3MGQ - chains D and I of the 10 polymer chains in the assembly; structure by X-ray diffraction, 2.65 A resolution.

Chain D:
Name: Histone H2B 1.1
Organism: Xenopus laevis
Reference sequence: P02281 (H2B11_XENLA); residues -2 to 122 here correspond to UniProt positions 2-126 (UniProt number = residue number + 4)
Amino-acid sequence (125 residues; numbered -2 to 122; the number before each row is that of its first residue; numbers below 1 keep their minus sign (Pro-2 is residue -2)):
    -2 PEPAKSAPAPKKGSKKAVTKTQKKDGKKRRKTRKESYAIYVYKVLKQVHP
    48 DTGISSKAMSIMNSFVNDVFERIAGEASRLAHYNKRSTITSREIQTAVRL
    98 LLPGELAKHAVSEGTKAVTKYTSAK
Unresolved in the structure: -2 to 22
Metal / ion sites: Ni2+ site 1 near His79 (its only coordinating residue here); Ni2+ site 2: Glu102, His106
UniProt features mapped onto this chain:
  - modified residue: Lys2 (N6-acetyllysine), Lys9 (N6-acetyllysine), Ser11 (Phosphoserine), Lys12 (N6-acetyllysine), Lys17 (N6-acetyllysine)
  - glycosylation: Ser109 (O-linked (GlcNAc) serine)
  - cross-link: Lys117 (Glycyl lysine isopeptide (Lys-Gly) (interchain with G-Cter in ubiquitin))
What the authors report for this chain:
  - Ni2+ coordination: Val45, His79, His106

Chain I:
Molecule: 147-nt DNA strand
Sequence (147 nucleotides; numbered -73 to 73; the number before each row is that of its first residue; numbers below 1 keep their minus sign (DA-73 is residue -73)):
   -73 ATCAATATCCACCTGCAGATACTACCAAAAGTGTATTTGGAAACTGCTCC
   -23 ATCAAAAGGCATGTTCAGCTGGAATCCAGCTGAACATGCCTTTTGATGGA
    27 GCAGTTTCCAAATACACTTTTGGTAGTATCTGCAGGTGGATATTGAT
Metal / ion sites: Ni2+ site 1 near DG-56 (its only coordinating residue here); Ni2+ site 2: DG-35, DG-34; Ni2+ site 3 near DG-34 (its only coordinating residue here); Ni2+ site 4 near DG-3 (its only coordinating residue here); Ni2+ site 5 near DG25 (its only coordinating residue here); Ni2+ site 6 near DG27 (its only coordinating residue here); Ni2+ site 7 near DA29 (its only coordinating residue here); Ni2+ site 8 near DG48 (its only coordinating residue here); Ni2+ site 9 near DG61 (its only coordinating residue here); Ni2+ site 10 near DG71 (its only coordinating residue here)

How chain D and chain I interact:
Residue-residue contacts - 18 pairs, chain D then chain I:
  Arg26(D) - DA29(I)  base contact
  Arg26(D) - DG30(I)  hydrogen bond to the base
  Arg26(D) - DT31(I)  phosphate contact
  Arg27(D) - DG30(I)  phosphate contact
  Arg27(D) - DT31(I)  phosphate contact
  Thr29(D) - DG30(I)  hydrogen bond to the phosphate
  Arg30(D) - DA-45(I)  salt bridge to the phosphate
  Tyr39(D) - DT-54(I)  phosphate contact
  Gly50(D) - DT-54(I)  phosphate contact
  Ile51(D) - DT-54(I)  hydrogen bond to the phosphate
  Ser52(D) - DA-55(I)  phosphate contact
  Ser53(D) - DA-55(I)  hydrogen bond to the phosphate
  Arg83(D) - DG-34(I)  phosphate contact
  Arg83(D) - DA-33(I)  salt bridge to the phosphate
  Ser84(D) - DG-35(I)  hydrogen bond to the phosphate
  Ser84(D) - DG-34(I)  hydrogen bond to the phosphate
  Thr85(D) - DG-35(I)  hydrogen bond to the phosphate
  Thr85(D) - DG-34(I)  hydrogen bond to the phosphate
Also at the interface, not in a pair above, chain D (14 interface residues in all): Lys28, Lys82
Also at the interface, not in a pair above, chain I (10 interface residues in all): DA-46

In short:
14 residues of chain D face 10 of chain I across their interface, with 8 hydrogen bonds and 2 salt bridges.
Polar contacts include Arg26(D)-DG30(I), Thr29(D)-DG30(I) and Ile51(D)-DT-54(I). Glu102(D) and His106(D) form
the Ni2+ site 2. From the paper: Ni2+ coordination by Val45(D), His79(D) and His106(D).
Here chain D is Histone H2B 1.1 (Xenopus laevis) and chain I is a 147-nt DNA strand. Entry 3MGQ (Binding of
Nickel ions to the Nucleosome Core Particle) was determined by X-ray diffraction, deposited together with
3MGP, 3MGR and 3MGS.
